Entry 8R5G (electron microscopy, 4.28 A resolution (low resolution: residue-level contacts below are approximate; hydrogen-bond / salt-bridge calls are withheld)); this record covers chains S and U of the 12 polymer chains in the assembly.

== Chain S (and U) ==
Name: Non-cytoplasmic protein
Organism: Staphylococcus phage 812
Notes: chain U of this document is another copy of the same molecule, construct and numbering; everything in this record applies to it too
Reference sequence: A0A0U1WIM1 (A0A0U1WIM1_9CAUD); residue numbers follow UniProt; this construct covers 1-152
Amino-acid sequence (152 residues; each row starts with the number of its first residue):
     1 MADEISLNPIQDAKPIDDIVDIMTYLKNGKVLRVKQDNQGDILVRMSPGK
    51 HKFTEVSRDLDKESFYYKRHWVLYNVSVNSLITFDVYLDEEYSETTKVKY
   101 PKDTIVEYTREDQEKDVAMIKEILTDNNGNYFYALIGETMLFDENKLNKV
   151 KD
Not modelled in the structure: 1-4 (chain U: 1-8)

== How chain S and chain U interact ==
Contacting residue pairs - 28 pairs, chain S then chain U:
  Asp18(S) with Lys27(U)
  Ile19(S) with Met23(U); Lys27(U)
  Met23(S) with Ile19(U); Met23(U)
  Thr24(S) with Val20(U)
  Lys27(S) with Asp18(U); Val20(U)
  Met46(S) with Ile82(U)
  Phe53(S) with Asn79(U)
  Thr54(S) with Val78(U); Asn79(U)
  Tyr74(S) with Asn79(U)
  Asn75(S) with Ser77(U); Asn79(U)
  Val76(S) with Val76(U); Ser77(U); Val78(U)
  Ser77(S) with Asn75(U); Val76(U)
  Val78(S) with Thr54(U); Val76(U)
  Asn79(S) with Phe53(U); Thr54(U); Tyr74(U); Asn75(U)
  Ile82(S) with Met46(U); Lys52(U)
Interface residues without a listed pair, chain S (17 interface residues in all): Val20, Lys52
Interface residues without a listed pair, chain U (17 interface residues in all): Thr24

== In short ==
Chain S and chain U each contribute 17 residues to their interface.
Both chains are Non-cytoplasmic protein (Staphylococcus phage 812). Entry 8R5G (Neck-tail junction of phage
812 virion (C6)) was determined by electron microscopy, deposited together with 8Q01, 8Q1I, 8Q7D, 8QEK, 8QEM,
8QJE, 8QKH and 8R69.
